PDB entry 8GLX | electron microscopy, 3.88 A resolution | chains I and Y of the 10 polymer chains in the assembly

== Chain I ==
Molecule: 50-nt DNA strand
Sequence (50 nucleotides; numbered 1 to 50; the number before each row is that of its first residue):
     1 CGTCTGCCCGCTATGAGCGTTGCATTTATCAGGGTTCTGGTCCACAGTAT

== Chain Y ==
Protein: Transposon Tn7 transposition protein TnsD
Organism: Escherichia coli
UniProt: P13991 (TNSD_ECOLX); numbering as in UniProt (aligned over 1-318)
Chain sequence (318 residues; row label = number of the first residue in the row):
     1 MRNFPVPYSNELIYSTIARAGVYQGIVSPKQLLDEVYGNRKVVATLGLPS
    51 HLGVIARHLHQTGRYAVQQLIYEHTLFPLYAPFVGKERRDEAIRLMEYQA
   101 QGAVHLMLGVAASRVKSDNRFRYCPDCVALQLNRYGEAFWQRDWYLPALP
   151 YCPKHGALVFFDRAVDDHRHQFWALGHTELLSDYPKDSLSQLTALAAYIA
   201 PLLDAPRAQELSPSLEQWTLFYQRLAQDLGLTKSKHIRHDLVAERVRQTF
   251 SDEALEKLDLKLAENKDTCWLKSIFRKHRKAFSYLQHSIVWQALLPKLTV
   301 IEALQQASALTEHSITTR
Disordered / not traced: 311-318
Metal / ion sites: Zn2+: Cys-124, Cys-127, Cys-152, His-155
Swiss-Prot annotation at these positions:
  - DNA-binding region: Tyr-222 to Leu-241 (H-T-H motif)

== Interface between chain I and chain Y ==
Residue-residue contacts (4; chain I residue first):
  DG2(I) with Asp-267(Y), phosphate contact
  DT3(I) with Asp-267(Y), base contact; Arg-276(Y), salt bridge to the phosphate
  DC4(I) with Arg-279(Y), salt bridge to the phosphate
Interface residues without a listed pair, chain I (4 interface residues in all): DT12
Interface residues without a listed pair, chain Y (6 interface residues in all): Arg-114, His-239, Thr-268

== In short ==
4 residues of chain I face 6 of chain Y across their interface, with 2 salt bridges. Among the polar pairs are
DT3(I)/Arg-276(Y) and DC4(I)/Arg-279(Y). The Zn2+ site is built by Cys-124(Y), Cys-127(Y), Cys-152(Y) and
His-155(Y).
Chain I is a 50-nt DNA strand and chain Y is Transposon Tn7 transposition protein TnsD (Escherichia coli); the
structure, CryoEM structure of the TnsC(1-503)-TnsD(1-318)-DNA complex in a 6:2:1 stoichiometry from E. coli
Tn7, was determined by electron microscopy (same publication as 8GLU, 8GLW, 8VCJ and 8VCT).
